8YQY - chains A and C of the 9 polymer chains in the assembly; structure by electron microscopy, 3.68 A resolution.

[Chain A]
Protein: DNA-directed RNA polymerase subunit
Source organism: African swine fever virus
Notes: EC 2.7.7.6
UniProt: A0A3S7XUW7 (A0A3S7XUW7_ASF); residue numbers follow UniProt; this construct covers 1-1450
Chain sequence (1450 residues; each row starts with the number of its first residue):
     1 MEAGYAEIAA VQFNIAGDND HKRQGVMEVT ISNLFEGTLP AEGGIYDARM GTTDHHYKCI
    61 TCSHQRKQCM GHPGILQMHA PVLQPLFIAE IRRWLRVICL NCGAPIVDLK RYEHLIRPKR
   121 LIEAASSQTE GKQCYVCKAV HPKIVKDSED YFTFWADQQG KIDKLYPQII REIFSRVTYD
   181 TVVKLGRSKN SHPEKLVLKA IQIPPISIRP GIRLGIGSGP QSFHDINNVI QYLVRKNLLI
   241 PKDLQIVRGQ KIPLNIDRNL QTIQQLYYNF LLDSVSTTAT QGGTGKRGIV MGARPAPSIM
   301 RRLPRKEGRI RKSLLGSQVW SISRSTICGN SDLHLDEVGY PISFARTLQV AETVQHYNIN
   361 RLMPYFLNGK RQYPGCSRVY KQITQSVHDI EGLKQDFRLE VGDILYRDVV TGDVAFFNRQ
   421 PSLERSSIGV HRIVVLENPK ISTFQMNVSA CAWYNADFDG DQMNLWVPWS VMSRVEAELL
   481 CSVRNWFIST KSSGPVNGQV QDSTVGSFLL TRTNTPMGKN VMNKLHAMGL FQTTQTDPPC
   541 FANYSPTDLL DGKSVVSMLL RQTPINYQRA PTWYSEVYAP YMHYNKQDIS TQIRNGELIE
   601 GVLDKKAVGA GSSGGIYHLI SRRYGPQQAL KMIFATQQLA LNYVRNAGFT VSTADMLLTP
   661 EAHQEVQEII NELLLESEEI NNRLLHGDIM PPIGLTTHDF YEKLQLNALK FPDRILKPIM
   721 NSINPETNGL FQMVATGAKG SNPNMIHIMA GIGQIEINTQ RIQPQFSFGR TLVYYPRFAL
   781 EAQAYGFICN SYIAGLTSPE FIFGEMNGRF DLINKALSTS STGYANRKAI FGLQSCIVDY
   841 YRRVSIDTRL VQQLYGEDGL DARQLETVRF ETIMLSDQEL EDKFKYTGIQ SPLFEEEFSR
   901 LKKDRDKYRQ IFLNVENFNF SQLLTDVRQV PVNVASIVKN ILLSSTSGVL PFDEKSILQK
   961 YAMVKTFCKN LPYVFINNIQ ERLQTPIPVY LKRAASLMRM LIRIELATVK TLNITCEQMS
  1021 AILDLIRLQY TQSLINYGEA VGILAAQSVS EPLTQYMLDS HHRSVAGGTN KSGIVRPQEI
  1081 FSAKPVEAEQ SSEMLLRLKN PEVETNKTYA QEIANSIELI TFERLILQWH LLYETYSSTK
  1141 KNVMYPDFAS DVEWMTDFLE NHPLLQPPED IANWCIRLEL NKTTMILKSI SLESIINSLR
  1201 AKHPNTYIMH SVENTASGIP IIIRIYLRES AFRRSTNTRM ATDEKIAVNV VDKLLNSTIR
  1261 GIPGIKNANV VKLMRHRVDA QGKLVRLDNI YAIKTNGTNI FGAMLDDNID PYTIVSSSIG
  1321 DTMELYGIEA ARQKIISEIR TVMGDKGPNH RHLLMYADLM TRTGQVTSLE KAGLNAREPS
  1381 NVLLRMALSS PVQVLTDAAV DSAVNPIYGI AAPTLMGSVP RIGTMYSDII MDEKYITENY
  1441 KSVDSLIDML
Disordered / not traced: 1, 212-224, 276-296, 1443-1450
Ion coordination: Zn2+ site 1: C59, C62, C69, H72; Zn2+ site 2: C99, C102, C134, C137; Mg2+: D457, D459, D461

[Chain C]
Protein: DNA-directed RNA polymerase RPB3-11 homolog
Source organism: African swine fever virus
UniProt: A0A2X0RUE7 (A0A2X0RUE7_ASF); residue numbers follow UniProt; this construct covers 1-359
Chain sequence (359 residues; row label = number of the first residue in the row):
     1 MEKIFQNVEI KPFLIDFSNL FIKNAAKKLF QLEEQLPLVP VNVVMDFKGI SRAAVHGLSR
    61 VLQDEIPNYM LDIKPGGYKI EDSTDLFMTE QFIRNRINFI PIYAKNETLV FALRSLNNSC
   121 EVKTIYSRDL IQVAGPKLKY PIFNPTFEIG FLQPGKSLII EDIYIKKGIG RKHAAFNLAV
   181 KTHFSHLDIE QYPTDKKEYM ALSGYKQSSM TSDPRHHRLG LCFPAVPLPH INQAVRTYLK
   241 NACRIIIGRI QSIQKIYENF EEPQPELVLF SMDEEKTKAI ITIKDETHTI GNLLKTYIYE
   301 MIPDISFVGY QCVPHKQEMV LTIIHKASQE DLITLLEKSI QNIIQTFQIL EKNVDELIA
Disordered / not traced: 1-2

[Chain A / chain C interface]
Residue-residue contacts (51; chain A residue first):
  N330(A) with H315(C)
  D332(A) with P314(C); H315(C)
  L436(A) with H315(C)
  N438(A) with Q317(C)
  P516(A) with L202(C), hydrophobic
  M517(A) with Y192(C), hydrophobic; Y205(C); K206(C); S208(C)
  V521(A) with M210(C); T211(C)
  M522(A) with M210(C)
  N523(A) with M210(C), hydrogen bond (backbone-backbone); T211(C)
  K524(A) with Y299(C); P303(C), hydrogen bond (side chain-backbone); D304(C); I305(C), hydrogen bond (side chain-backbone)
  L525(A) with K295(C); Y299(C), hydrogen bond (backbone-side chain)
  H526(A) with R52(C); S209(C), hydrogen bond (side chain-backbone); M210(C), hydrogen bond (side chain-backbone)
  M528(A) with Y299(C), hydrophobic; S306(C); F307(C); V308(C), hydrophobic
  F531(A) with F307(C)
  Q532(A) with K295(C); F307(C); G309(C); Y310(C); Q311(C)
  T533(A) with Q311(C)
  P538(A) with F307(C), hydrophobic; I324(C), hydrophobic
  P539(A) with S306(C)
  C540(A) with K326(C)
  F541(A) with I305(C); S306(C), hydrogen bond (backbone-backbone)
  A542(A) with D304(C); S306(C); K326(C)
  P546(A) with Y299(C); P303(C), hydrophobic
  L549(A) with T211(C)
  Y643(A) with M210(C), hydrophobic
  N646(A) with S209(C), hydrogen bond (backbone-side chain); M210(C)
  T727(A) with A201(C)
Interface residues without a listed pair, chain A (31 interface residues in all): L333, V434, L530, Q535, Y544
Interface residues without a listed pair, chain C (30 interface residues in all): Q207, S212, K276, V313

[Overview]
The interface between chain A and chain C involves 31 residues on one side and 30 on the other; the contacts
include 8 hydrogen bonds. Polar contacts include K524(A)-P303(C), K524(A)-I305(C) and L525(A)-Y299(C). C59(A),
C62(A), C69(A) and H72(A) coordinate Zn2+ site 1.
Here chain A is DNA-directed RNA polymerase subunit and chain C is DNA-directed RNA polymerase RPB3-11
homolog, both from African swine fever virus. Entry 8YQY (ASFV RNA polymerase-M1249L complex complete) was
determined by electron microscopy, deposited together with 8YQT, 8YQU, 8YQV, 8YQW, 8YQX and 8YQZ.
